Entry 6RWM (electron microscopy, 2.81 A resolution); this record covers chains A and D of the 16 polymer chains in the assembly.

Chain A (and D):
Molecule: Pol protein
Organism: Simian immunodeficiency virus
Notes: engineered mutation(s): S119D; chain D of this document is another copy of the same molecule, construct and numbering; everything in this record applies to it too
UniProtKB: E1ANT8 (E1ANT8_SIV); residues 1-289 here correspond to UniProt positions 735-1023 (UniProt number = residue number + 734)
Sequence (290 residues; row label = number of the first residue in the row; numbering starts at 0):
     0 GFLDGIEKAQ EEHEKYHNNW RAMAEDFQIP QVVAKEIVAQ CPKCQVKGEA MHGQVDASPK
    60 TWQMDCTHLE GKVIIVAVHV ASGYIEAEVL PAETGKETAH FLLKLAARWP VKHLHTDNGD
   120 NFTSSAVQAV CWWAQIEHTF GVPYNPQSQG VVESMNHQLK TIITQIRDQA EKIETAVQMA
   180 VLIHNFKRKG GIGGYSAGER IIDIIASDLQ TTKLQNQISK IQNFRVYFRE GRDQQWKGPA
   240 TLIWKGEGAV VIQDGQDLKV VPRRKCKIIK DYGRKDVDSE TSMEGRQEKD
Disordered / not traced: 270-289 (chain D: 0-56, 141-149, 273-289)
Differences from the reference sequence: expression tag (0); conflict Asp-119 (Ala853 in E1ANT8)
Bound ions: Zn2+: His-12, His-16, Cys-40, Cys-43; Mg2+ site 1: Asp-64, Asp-116 (together with Bictegravir); Mg2+ site 2: Asp-64, Glu-152 (together with Bictegravir)
Residues lining bound ligands: Bictegravir (KLQ): Asp-64, Asp-116, Asn-117, Gly-118, Tyr-143, Pro-145, Gln-146, Glu-152
What the authors report for this chain:
  - Mg2+ coordination: Asp-64, Asp-116, Glu-152
  - catalytic residues: Asp-64, Asp-116, Glu-152
  - contacts within the chain: Gln-148/Glu-152 (water-mediated contact), Asp-116/Gln-148 (water-mediated contact)
  - binding site for Bictegravir: Asn-117, Gly-118

How chain A and chain D interact:
Residue-residue contacts (42; chain A residue first):
  Met-50(A) / Arg-231(D)
  Gln-53(A) / Arg-228(D)
  Gln-53(A) / Glu-229(D)
  Gln-53(A) / Asp-232(D)  hydrogen bond (side chain-backbone)
  Gln-53(A) / Lys-264(D)  hydrogen bond
  Asp-55(A) / Arg-263(D)
  Ala-56(A) / Arg-263(D)
  Ala-56(A) / Cys-265(D)
  Pro-58(A) / Arg-262(D)
  Ala-80(A) / Lys-266(D)
  Ile-191(A) / Tyr-226(D)  hydrophobic
  Gly-192(A) / Asp-270(D)
  Tyr-194(A) / Asp-270(D)
  Tyr-194(A) / Tyr-271(D)  hydrogen bond (side chain-backbone)
  Asp-202(A) / Ile-268(D)
  Asp-202(A) / Lys-269(D)  hydrogen bond (side chain-backbone)
  Asp-202(A) / Asp-270(D)
  Asp-202(A) / Tyr-271(D)
  Ile-203(A) / Ile-268(D)  hydrophobic
  Ser-206(A) / Phe-223(D)
  Ser-206(A) / Ile-267(D)
  Asp-207(A) / Lys-244(D)  salt bridge
  Thr-210(A) / Ile-220(D)
  Thr-210(A) / Leu-241(D)
  Thr-210(A) / Lys-244(D)
  Thr-211(A) / Lys-244(D)
  Leu-213(A) / Gln-216(D)
  Leu-213(A) / Lys-219(D)
  Gln-214(A) / Ile-220(D)
  Gln-214(A) / Trp-243(D)
  Gln-214(A) / Lys-244(D)  hydrogen bond (side chain-backbone)
  Gln-216(A) / Gln-216(D)
  Ile-217(A) / Gln-216(D)
  Lys-219(A) / Gln-209(D)
  Ile-220(A) / Gln-209(D)
  Ile-220(A) / Leu-213(D)  hydrophobic
  Ile-242(A) / Trp-243(D)  hydrophobic
  Trp-243(A) / Gln-221(D)
  Trp-243(A) / Ile-242(D)  hydrophobic
  Leu-257(A) / Ala-248(D)
  Leu-257(A) / Val-250(D)  hydrophobic
  Val-259(A) / Val-259(D)  hydrophobic
Interface residues without a listed pair, chain A (32 interface residues in all): Glu-48, Val-54, Ser-57, Gln-209, Ser-218, Ala-248, Val-250
Interface residues without a listed pair, chain D (34 interface residues in all): Ile-217, Trp-235, Gly-245, Gln-252, Leu-257

Summary:
The interface between chain A and chain D involves 32 residues on one side and 34 on the other, with 5
hydrogen bonds and 1 salt bridge. Polar pairs include Asp-207(A)/Lys-244(D), Gln-53(A)/Asp-232(D) and
Gln-53(A)/Lys-264(D). Chain A binds Bictegravir. The paper reports catalytic residues Asp-64(A), Asp-116(A)
and Glu-152(A); a binding site for Bictegravir at Asn-117(A) and Gly-118(A).
Both chains are Pol protein (Simian immunodeficiency virus). Entry 6RWM (SIVrcm intasome in complex with
bictegravir) was determined by electron microscopy, deposited together with 6RWL, 6RWN and 6RWO.
